4C14 - chain A; structure by X-ray diffraction, 1.90 A resolution.

== Chain A ==
Molecule: FMN-dependent NADH-azoreductase 1
From: Pseudomonas putida
Notes: EC 1.7.-.-, 1.6.5.2
Reference sequence: Q88IY3 (AZOR1_PSEPK); numbering as in UniProt (aligned over 1-203)
Sequence (203 residues; each row starts with the number of its first residue):
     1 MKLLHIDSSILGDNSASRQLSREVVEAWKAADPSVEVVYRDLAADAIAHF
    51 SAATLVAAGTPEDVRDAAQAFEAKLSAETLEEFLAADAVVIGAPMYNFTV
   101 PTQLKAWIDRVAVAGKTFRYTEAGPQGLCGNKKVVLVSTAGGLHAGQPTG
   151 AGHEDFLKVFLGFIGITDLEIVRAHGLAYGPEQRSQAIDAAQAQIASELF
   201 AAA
Not modelled in the structure: 202-203
Ligand contacts: FAD derivative (FD5; [5-[3-[2-[[4-[2-[1-azanyl-7-[2-[4-[methyl-bis(oxidanyl)-$L4-sulfanyl]phenyl]hydrazinyl]-8-oxidanyl-3,6-bis[tris(oxidanyl)-$L4-sulfanyl]naphthalen-2-yl]hydrazinyl]phenyl]-bis(oxidanyl)-$L4-sulfanyl]ethoxy]-7,8-dimethyl-2,4-bis(oxidanylidene)benzo[g]pteridin-10-yl]-2,3,4-tris(oxidanyl)pentyl] dihydrogen phosphate): Ser9, Ile10, Leu11, Asn14, Ser15, Ala16, Ser17, Arg18, Phe50, Leu55, Val56, Gly59, Thr60, Pro94, Met95, Tyr96, Asn97, Phe98, Tyr120, Thr139, Ala140, Gly141, Gly142, His144, Phe163, Leu177, Ala178, Arg184
Curated features (UniProtKB/Swiss-Prot):
  - binding site (FMN): Ser9, Ser15 to Ser17, Met95 to Phe98, Thr139 to Gly142
Reported in the primary citation:
  - binding site for FAD derivative: Leu11, Asn14, Leu55, Val56, Gly59, Met95, Phe98, Tyr120, Gly141, Phe163, Leu177, Ala178, Arg184
  - catalytic residues: Asn97, His144 (proposed by the authors, not directly observed)

== Summary ==
Bound to chain A: FAD derivative. Curated annotation (UniProt) lists 12 FMN-binding residues. From the paper:
catalytic residues Asn97 and His144; a binding site for FAD derivative at Leu11, Asn14 and Leu55 among others.
Chain A is FMN-dependent NADH-azoreductase 1 (Pseudomonas putida); the structure, The crystal strucuture of
PpAzoR in complex with reactive black 5 (RB5), was determined by X-ray diffraction (same publication as 4C0W
and 4C0X).
